1HDD - chains A and C of the 4 polymer chains in the assembly; structure by X-ray diffraction, 2.80 A resolution.

Chain A:
Molecule: 21-nt DNA strand
Sequence (21 nucleotides; numbered 1 to 21; the number before each row is that of its first residue):
     1 TTTTGCCATG TAATTACCTA A

Chain C:
Protein: Protein (ENGRAILED homeodomain)
Source organism: Drosophila melanogaster
Reference sequence: P02836 (HMEN_DROME); residues 0-59 here correspond to UniProt positions 453-512 (UniProt number = residue number + 453)
Sequence (61 residues; numbered -1 to 59; the number before each row is that of its first residue; numbers below 1 keep their minus sign (Met-1 is residue -1)):
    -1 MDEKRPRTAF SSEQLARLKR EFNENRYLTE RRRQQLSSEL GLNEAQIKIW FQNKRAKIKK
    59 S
Not modelled in the structure: -1 to 2
Construct notes: initiating methionine (-1)
UniProt features mapped onto this chain:
  - DNA-binding region: Glu1 (Homeobox)

How chain A and chain C interact:
Pairs across the interface (18; chain A residue first):
  DG10(A) - Arg5(C)  base contact
  DG10(A) - Lys55(C)  phosphate contact
  DT11(A) - Arg5(C)  hydrogen bond to the base
  DT11(A) - Lys55(C)  salt bridge to the phosphate
  DA12(A) - Arg3(C)  base contact
  DA12(A) - Arg5(C)  sugar contact
  DA12(A) - Thr6(C)  hydrogen bond to the phosphate
  DA12(A) - Phe8(C)  phosphate contact
  DA12(A) - Trp48(C)  phosphate contact
  DA12(A) - Asn51(C)  base contact
  DA13(A) - Arg3(C)  sugar contact
  DA13(A) - Thr6(C)  hydrogen bond to the phosphate
  DA13(A) - Gln44(C)  phosphate contact
  DA13(A) - Ile47(C)  phosphate contact
  DA13(A) - Asn51(C)  hydrogen bond to the base
  DT14(A) - Arg3(C)  sugar contact
  DT14(A) - Ile47(C)  base contact
  DT14(A) - Gln50(C)  base contact
Other interface residues (no listed pair), chain C (11 interface residues in all): Pro4

Overview:
5 residues of chain A face 11 of chain C across their interface; the contacts include 4 hydrogen bonds and 1
salt bridge. Polar contacts include DT11(A)-Arg5(C), DA13(A)-Asn51(C) and DA12(A)-Thr6(C). Curated annotation
(UniProt) lists a DNA-binding region on chain C.
Chain A is a 21-nt DNA strand and chain C is Protein (ENGRAILED homeodomain) (Drosophila melanogaster); the
structure, Crystal structure of an engrailed homeodomain-DNA complex at 2.8 angstroms resolution: A framework
for understanding homeodomain-DNA ..., was determined by X-ray diffraction.
